1R3L - chains A and B of the 3 polymer chains in the assembly; structure by X-ray diffraction, 2.41 A resolution.

Chain A:
Protein: Antibody Fab fragment light chain
Organism: Mus musculus
Notes: antibody fragment or engineered binder
Amino-acid sequence (212 residues; row label = number of the first residue in the row):
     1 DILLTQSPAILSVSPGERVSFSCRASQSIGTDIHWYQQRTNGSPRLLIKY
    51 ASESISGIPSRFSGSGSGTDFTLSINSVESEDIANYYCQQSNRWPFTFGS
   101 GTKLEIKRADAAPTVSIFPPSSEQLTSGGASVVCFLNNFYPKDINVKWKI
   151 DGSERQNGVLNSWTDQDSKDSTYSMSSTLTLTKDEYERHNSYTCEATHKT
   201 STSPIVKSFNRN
Disulfides: Cys23-Cys88, Cys134-Cys194

Chain B:
Protein: Antibody Fab fragment heavy chain
Organism: Mus musculus
Notes: antibody fragment or engineered binder
Amino-acid sequence (219 residues; each row starts with the number of its first residue):
     1 QVQLQQPGAELVKPGASVKLSCKASGYTFTSDWIHWVKQRPGHGLEWIGE
    51 IIPSYGRANYNEKIQKKATLTADKSSSTAFMQLSSLTSEDSAVYYCARER
   101 GDGYFAVWGAGTTVTVSSAKTTPPSVYPLAPGSAAQTNSMVTLGCLVKGY
   151 FPEPVTVTWNSGSLSSGVHTFPAVLQSDLYTLSSSVTVPSSSWPSETVTC
   201 NVAHPASSTKVDKKIVPRD
Disulfides: Cys22-Cys96

Chain A / chain B interface:
Residue-residue contacts (69; chain A residue first):
  His34(A) - Gly103(B)  hydrogen bond (side chain-backbone)
  His34(A) - Tyr104(B)
  Tyr36(A) - Tyr104(B)
  Tyr36(A) - Phe105(B)  hydrogen bond (side chain-backbone)
  Tyr36(A) - Trp108(B)
  Gln38(A) - Gln39(B)  hydrogen bond
  Gln38(A) - Tyr95(B)  hydrogen bond
  Gly42(A) - Tyr95(B)  hydrogen bond (backbone-side chain)
  Ser43(A) - Tyr95(B)
  Ser43(A) - Gly109(B)
  Pro44(A) - Tyr95(B)
  Pro44(A) - Trp108(B)
  Leu46(A) - Tyr104(B)  hydrophobic
  Leu46(A) - Phe105(B)
  Lys49(A) - Tyr104(B)  hydrogen bond
  Tyr50(A) - Asp102(B)  hydrogen bond (side chain-backbone)
  Tyr50(A) - Tyr104(B)  hydrophobic
  Tyr87(A) - Gln39(B)
  Tyr87(A) - His43(B)
  Tyr87(A) - Gly44(B)
  Tyr87(A) - Leu45(B)
  Gln89(A) - Gly103(B)  hydrogen bond (side chain-backbone)
  Gln89(A) - Tyr104(B)
  Ser91(A) - Gly103(B)
  Trp94(A) - Trp47(B)  hydrophobic
  Trp94(A) - Glu50(B)  hydrogen bond
  Trp94(A) - Asn59(B)
  Trp94(A) - Tyr60(B)
  Pro95(A) - Trp47(B)  hydrophobic
  Phe96(A) - His35(B)
  Phe96(A) - Glu99(B)
  Phe96(A) - Gly103(B)
  Phe98(A) - Leu45(B)
  Phe98(A) - Phe105(B)  hydrophobic
  Phe98(A) - Trp108(B)  hydrophobic
  Ser116(A) - Thr142(B)
  Phe118(A) - Leu129(B)
  Phe118(A) - Ala130(B)
  Phe118(A) - Thr142(B)
  Pro120(A) - Arg218(B)
  Ser121(A) - Tyr127(B)
  Ser121(A) - Pro128(B)
  Glu123(A) - Tyr127(B)
  Glu123(A) - Pro128(B)
  Gln124(A) - Tyr127(B)
  Gln124(A) - Lys148(B)
  Ser127(A) - Tyr127(B)  hydrogen bond
  Ser131(A) - Leu146(B)
  Phe135(A) - Leu129(B)  hydrophobic
  Phe135(A) - Phe171(B)  hydrophobic
  Phe135(A) - Ser183(B)
  Phe135(A) - Ser184(B)
  Phe135(A) - Ser185(B)
  Asn137(A) - His169(B)
  Asn137(A) - Phe171(B)
  Asn137(A) - Ser185(B)  hydrogen bond
  Asn138(A) - His169(B)  hydrogen bond
  Leu160(A) - Val174(B)  hydrophobic
  Leu160(A) - Gln176(B)
  Asn161(A) - Val174(B)
  Ser162(A) - Phe171(B)
  Ser162(A) - Pro172(B)  hydrogen bond (side chain-backbone)
  Trp163(A) - Pro172(B)
  Thr164(A) - Phe171(B)
  Asp167(A) - His169(B)
  Ser174(A) - His169(B)  hydrogen bond
  Ser174(A) - Phe171(B)
  Met175(A) - Phe171(B)
  Ser176(A) - Phe171(B)
Other interface residues (no listed pair), chain A (38 interface residues in all): Pro119, Val133
Other interface residues (no listed pair), chain B (40 interface residues in all): Val37, Ala106, Pro131, Gly132, Leu143, Gly144, Thr170

Summary:
38 residues of chain A face 40 of chain B across their interface; the contacts include 14 hydrogen bonds.
Among the polar pairs are His34(A)-Gly103(B), Tyr36(A)-Phe105(B) and Gln38(A)-Gln39(B).
Chain A is Antibody Fab fragment light chain and chain B is Antibody Fab fragment heavy chain, both from Mus
musculus; the structure, potassium channel KcsA-Fab complex in Cs+, was determined by X-ray diffraction (same
publication as 1R3I, 1R3J and 1R3K).
